PDB entry 5K28 | X-ray diffraction, 1.50 A resolution | chain A

[Chain A]
Molecule: Mitogen-activated protein kinase kinase kinase 11
Source organism: Homo sapiens
Notes: EC 2.7.11.25; fragment: SH3 domain
Reference sequence: Q16584 (M3K11_HUMAN); residues 43-104 here correspond to UniProt positions 44-105 (UniProt number = residue number + 1)
Chain sequence (64 residues; row label = number of the first residue in the row):
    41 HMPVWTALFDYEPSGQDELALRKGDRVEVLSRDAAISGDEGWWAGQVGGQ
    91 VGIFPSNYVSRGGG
Not modelled in the structure: 103-104
Differences from the reference sequence: expression tag (41-42)
Reported in the primary citation:
  - conformationally variable residues (loop rearrangement): I76, S77, G78

[Overview]
The paper reports conformational variability at I76, S77 and G78.
Chain A is Mitogen-activated protein kinase kinase kinase 11 (Homo sapiens); the structure, Structure of the
unbound SH3 domain of MLK3, was determined by X-ray diffraction (same publication as 6AQB and 5K26).
